4WQ2 - chains A and B; structure by X-ray diffraction, 1.64 A resolution.

Chain A (and B):
Name: Calpain small subunit 1
Source organism: Homo sapiens
Notes: fragment: Protease domain; chain B of this document is another copy of the same molecule, construct and numbering; everything in this record applies to it too
Reference sequence: P04632 (CPNS1_HUMAN); numbering as in UniProt (aligned over 96-268)
Sequence (173 residues; each row starts with the number of its first residue):
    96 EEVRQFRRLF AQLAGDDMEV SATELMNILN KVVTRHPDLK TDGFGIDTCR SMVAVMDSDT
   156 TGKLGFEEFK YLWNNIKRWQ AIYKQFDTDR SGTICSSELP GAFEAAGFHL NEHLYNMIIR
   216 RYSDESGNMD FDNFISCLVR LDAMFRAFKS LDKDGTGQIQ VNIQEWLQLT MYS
UniProt features mapped onto this chain:
  - binding site (Ca(2+)): Ala-109, Asp-112, Glu-114, Glu-119, Asp-137, Asp-152, Asp-154, Thr-156, Lys-158, Glu-163, Asp-182, Asp-184, Ser-186, Thr-188, Glu-193, Asp-225
  - modified residue: Lys-179 (N6-acetyllysine)
Ion coordination: Ca2+ site 1: Ala-109, Asp-112, Glu-114, Glu-119; Ca2+ site 2: Asp-137, Asp-225, Asp-227, Asn-228; Ca2+ site 3: Asp-152, Asp-154, Thr-156, Lys-158, Glu-163; Ca2+ site 4: Asp-182, Asp-184, Ser-186, Thr-188, Glu-193
Ligand contacts: 3SU ((2Z)-3-(6-bromo-1H-indol-3-yl)-2-sulfanylprop-2-enoic acid): Leu-124, Val-127, Val-128, His-131, Leu-134, Phe-139, Trp-168, Ile-171, Lys-172, Gln-175, Lys-179, Phe-226
What the authors report for this chain:
  - binding site for 3SU: Gln-175

Chain A / chain B interface:
Residue-residue contacts - 88 pairs, chain A then chain B:
  Asp-142(A) / Thr-143(B)  hydrogen bond
  Asp-142(A) / Arg-216(B)
  Thr-143(A) / Asp-142(B)  hydrogen bond
  Arg-145(A) / Arg-215(B)  hydrogen bond (side chain-backbone)
  Arg-145(A) / Arg-216(B)  hydrogen bond (side chain-backbone)
  Arg-145(A) / Tyr-217(B)
  Arg-145(A) / Ser-218(B)  hydrogen bond (side chain-backbone)
  Arg-145(A) / Asn-228(B)
  Ser-146(A) / Arg-216(B)  hydrogen bond
  Thr-155(A) / Arg-215(B)
  Thr-156(A) / Arg-215(B)
  Lys-158(A) / Glu-220(B)  salt bridge
  Asn-206(A) / Gln-259(B)  hydrogen bond
  His-208(A) / Gln-263(B)  hydrogen bond
  Leu-209(A) / Gln-259(B)
  Leu-209(A) / Gln-263(B)
  Met-212(A) / Leu-262(B)
  Met-212(A) / Gln-263(B)
  Met-212(A) / Met-266(B)  hydrophobic
  Met-212(A) / Tyr-267(B)  hydrophobic
  Arg-215(A) / Arg-145(B)
  Arg-215(A) / Thr-155(B)  hydrogen bond (side chain-backbone)
  Arg-215(A) / Gly-157(B)
  Arg-215(A) / Tyr-267(B)
  Arg-216(A) / Arg-145(B)  hydrogen bond (backbone-side chain)
  Arg-216(A) / Ser-146(B)
  Arg-216(A) / Ala-149(B)
  Arg-216(A) / Met-266(B)
  Arg-216(A) / Tyr-267(B)
  Arg-216(A) / Ser-268(B)  hydrogen bond (side chain-backbone)
  Tyr-217(A) / Arg-145(B)
  Ser-218(A) / Arg-145(B)  hydrogen bond (backbone-side chain)
  Glu-220(A) / Lys-158(B)  salt bridge
  Cys-232(A) / Met-266(B)
  Arg-235(A) / Arg-235(B)
  Arg-235(A) / Thr-265(B)  hydrogen bond (side chain-backbone)
  Arg-235(A) / Met-266(B)
  Arg-235(A) / Ser-268(B)
  Leu-236(A) / Met-266(B)  hydrophobic
  Met-239(A) / Trp-261(B)  hydrogen bond (backbone-side chain)
  Met-239(A) / Leu-262(B)  hydrophobic
  Met-239(A) / Thr-265(B)
  Phe-240(A) / Ile-258(B)  hydrophobic
  Phe-240(A) / Leu-262(B)  hydrophobic
  Phe-243(A) / Val-256(B)
  Phe-243(A) / Asn-257(B)
  Phe-243(A) / Ile-258(B)
  Phe-243(A) / Trp-261(B)  hydrophobic
  Gly-252(A) / Asn-257(B)
  Gln-253(A) / Gln-255(B)
  Gln-253(A) / Val-256(B)
  Gln-253(A) / Asn-257(B)
  Ile-254(A) / Ile-254(B)
  Ile-254(A) / Gln-255(B)
  Ile-254(A) / Val-256(B)  hydrogen bond (backbone-backbone)
  Gln-255(A) / Gln-253(B)  hydrogen bond
  Gln-255(A) / Ile-254(B)
  Val-256(A) / Phe-243(B)
  Val-256(A) / Gly-252(B)
  Val-256(A) / Gln-253(B)
  Val-256(A) / Ile-254(B)  hydrogen bond (backbone-backbone)
  Asn-257(A) / Phe-243(B)
  Asn-257(A) / Gly-252(B)
  Asn-257(A) / Gln-253(B)  hydrogen bond (backbone-side chain)
  Ile-258(A) / Phe-243(B)
  Ile-258(A) / Gly-252(B)  hydrogen bond (backbone-backbone)
  Gln-259(A) / Asn-206(B)  hydrogen bond
  Gln-259(A) / Leu-209(B)
  Trp-261(A) / Met-239(B)  hydrogen bond (side chain-backbone)
  Trp-261(A) / Phe-243(B)
  Trp-261(A) / Trp-261(B)  hydrophobic
  Leu-262(A) / Leu-209(B)  hydrophobic
  Leu-262(A) / Phe-240(B)  hydrophobic
  Gln-263(A) / His-208(B)  hydrogen bond
  Gln-263(A) / Leu-209(B)
  Gln-263(A) / Met-212(B)
  Leu-264(A) / Trp-261(B)  hydrophobic
  Thr-265(A) / Arg-235(B)  hydrogen bond (backbone-side chain)
  Thr-265(A) / Met-239(B)
  Met-266(A) / Arg-216(B)
  Met-266(A) / Cys-232(B)
  Met-266(A) / Arg-235(B)
  Met-266(A) / Leu-236(B)  hydrophobic
  Tyr-267(A) / Met-212(B)
  Tyr-267(A) / Arg-215(B)
  Tyr-267(A) / Arg-216(B)
  Ser-268(A) / Arg-216(B)  hydrogen bond (backbone-side chain)
  Ser-268(A) / Arg-235(B)
Other interface residues (no listed pair), chain A (44 interface residues in all): Ala-149, Gly-157, Leu-205, Asp-219, Asn-228, Ala-242
Other interface residues (no listed pair), chain B (47 interface residues in all): Ser-116, Asp-152, Thr-156, Ile-213, Ile-214, Ala-242, Glu-260, Leu-264

Summary:
44 residues of chain A face 47 of chain B across their interface, with 24 hydrogen bonds and 2 salt bridges.
Polar contacts include Lys-158(A)/Glu-220(B), Asp-142(A)/Thr-143(B) and Arg-145(A)/Arg-215(B). Bound to chain
A: compound 3SU. UniProt lists 16 Ca2+-binding residues on chain A. From the paper: a binding site for 3SU at
Gln-175(A).
Chain A and chain B are both Calpain small subunit 1 (Homo sapiens); the structure, Human calpain PEF(S) with
(Z)-3-(6-bromondol-3-yl)-2-mercaptoacrylic acid bound, was determined by X-ray diffraction (same publication
as 4WQ3 and 5D69).
